Entry 8TVU (electron microscopy, 3.00 A resolution); this record covers chains A and K of the 24 polymer chains in the assembly.

== Chain A ==
Protein: Portal protein
From: Salmonella phage P22
UniProt: P26744 (PORTL_BPP22); residue numbers follow UniProt; this construct covers 1-725
Amino-acid sequence (725 residues; each row starts with the number of its first residue):
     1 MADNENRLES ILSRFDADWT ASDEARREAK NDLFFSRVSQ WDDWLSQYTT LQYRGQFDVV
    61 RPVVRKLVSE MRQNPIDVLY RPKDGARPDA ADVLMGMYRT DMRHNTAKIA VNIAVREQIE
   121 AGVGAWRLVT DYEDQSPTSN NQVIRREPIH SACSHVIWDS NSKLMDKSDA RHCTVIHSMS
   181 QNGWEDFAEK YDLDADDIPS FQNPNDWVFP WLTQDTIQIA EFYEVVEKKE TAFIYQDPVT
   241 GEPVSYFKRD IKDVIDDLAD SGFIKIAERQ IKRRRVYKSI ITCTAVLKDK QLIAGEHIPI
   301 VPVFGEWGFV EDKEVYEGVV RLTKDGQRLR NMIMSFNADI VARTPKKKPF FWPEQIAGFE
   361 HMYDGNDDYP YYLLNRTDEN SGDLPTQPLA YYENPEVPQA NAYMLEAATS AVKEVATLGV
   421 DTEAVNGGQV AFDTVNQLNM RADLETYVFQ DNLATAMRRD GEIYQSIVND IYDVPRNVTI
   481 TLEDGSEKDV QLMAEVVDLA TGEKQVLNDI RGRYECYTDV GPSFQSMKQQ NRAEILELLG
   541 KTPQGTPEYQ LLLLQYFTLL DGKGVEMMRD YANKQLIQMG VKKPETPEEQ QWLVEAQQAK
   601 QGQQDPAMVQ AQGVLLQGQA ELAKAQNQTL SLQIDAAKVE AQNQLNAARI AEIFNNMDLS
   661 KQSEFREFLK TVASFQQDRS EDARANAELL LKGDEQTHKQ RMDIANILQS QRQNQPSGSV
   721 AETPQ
Unresolved in the structure: 1-4, 421-444, 481-491, 648-725
Curated features (UniProtKB/Swiss-Prot):
  - mutagenesis: Val-64 (V64A/T/M: Overpackaging), Val-303 (V303A/T/M/Y: Overpackaging)
From the paper describing this entry:
  - self-association interface (contacts with another copy of this molecule): Glu-621 to Asn-627
  - conformationally variable residues (order/disorder transition): Asp-421 to Leu-444

== Chain K ==
Protein: Peptidoglycan hydrolase gp4
From: Salmonella phage P22
UniProt: P26746 (EXLYS_BPP22); residue numbers follow UniProt; this construct covers 1-166
Amino-acid sequence (166 residues; row label = number of the first residue in the row):
     1 MQIKTKGDLV RAALRKLGVA SDATLTDVEP QSMQDAVDDL EAMMAEWYQD GKGIITGYVF
    61 SDDENPPAEG DDHGLRSSAV SAVFHNLACR IAPDYALEAT AKIIATAKYG KELLYKQTAI
   121 SRAKRAPYPS RMPTGSGNSF ANLNEWHYFP GEQNADSTTP HDEGNG
Unresolved in the structure: 153-166

== Interface between chain A and chain K ==
Pairs across the interface - 22 pairs, chain A then chain K:
  Lys-348(A) / Arg-125(K)
  Pro-353(A) / Glu-112(K)
  Pro-353(A) / Tyr-115(K)
  Pro-353(A) / Ala-119(K)  hydrophobic
  Glu-354(A) / Glu-112(K)
  Ala-357(A) / Tyr-115(K)  hydrophobic
  Gly-358(A) / Tyr-115(K)
  Glu-360(A) / Tyr-115(K)  hydrogen bond
  Glu-360(A) / Arg-122(K)
  Asp-364(A) / Lys-124(K)
  Asp-364(A) / Arg-125(K)
  Asp-364(A) / Ala-126(K)  hydrogen bond (backbone-backbone)
  Asp-378(A) / Lys-108(K)  salt bridge
  Glu-379(A) / Trp-47(K)  hydrogen bond
  Glu-379(A) / Asn-86(K)
  Glu-379(A) / Arg-90(K)  salt bridge
  Glu-379(A) / Lys-111(K)  salt bridge
  Asn-380(A) / Asn-86(K)
  Asn-380(A) / Ile-104(K)
  Asn-380(A) / Ala-107(K)
  Asn-380(A) / Lys-108(K)
  Ser-381(A) / Lys-108(K)
Interface residues without a listed pair, chain A (13 interface residues in all): Gly-365, Asn-366

== Overview ==
The interface between chain A and chain K involves 13 residues on one side and 14 on the other, with 3
hydrogen bonds and 3 salt bridges. Among the polar pairs are Asp-378(A)/Lys-108(K), Glu-379(A)/Arg-90(K) and
Glu-379(A)/Lys-111(K). UniProt lists 2 mutagenesis sites on chain A. From the paper: conformational
variability at Asp-421(A); a self-association interface involving Glu-621(A).
Chain A is Portal protein and chain K is Peptidoglycan hydrolase gp4, both from Salmonella phage P22; the
structure, In situ cryo-EM structure of bacteriophage P22 portal protein: head-to-tail protein complex at 3.0A
resolution, was determined by electron microscopy, deposited together with 8TVR, 8U1O, 8U10 and 8U11.
